3P1S - chains A and P; structure by X-ray diffraction, 1.65 A resolution.

# Chain A
Protein: 14-3-3 protein sigma
Organism: Homo sapiens
Reference sequence: P31947 (1433S_HUMAN); numbering as in UniProt (aligned over 1-231)
Amino-acid sequence (236 residues; row label = number of the first residue in the row; numbers below 1 keep their minus sign (Gly-4 is residue -4)):
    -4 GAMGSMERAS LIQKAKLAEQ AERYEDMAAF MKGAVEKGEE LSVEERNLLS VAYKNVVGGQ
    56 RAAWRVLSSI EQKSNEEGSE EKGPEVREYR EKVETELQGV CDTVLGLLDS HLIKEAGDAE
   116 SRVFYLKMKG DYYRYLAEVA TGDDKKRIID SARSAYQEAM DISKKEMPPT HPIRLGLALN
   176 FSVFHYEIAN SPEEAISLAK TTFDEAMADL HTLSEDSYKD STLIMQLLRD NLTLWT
Construct notes: expression tag (-4 to 0); engineered mutation Val38 (Cys in P31947), His166 (Asn in P31947)
Bound ions: Mg2+ site 1 near Glu2 (its only coordinating residue here); Mg2+ site 2 near Glu161 (its only coordinating residue here)
Ligand contacts: fusicoccin (FSC): Glu14, Asn42, Leu43, Ser45, Val46, Lys49, Phe119, Lys122, Met123, Pro167, Ile168, Gly171, Asp215, Leu218, Ile219
Swiss-Prot annotation at these positions:
  - site (Interaction with phosphoserine on interacting protein): Arg56, Arg129
  - modified residue (Phosphoserine): Ser5, Ser74

# Chain P
Protein: 6-mer peptide from Potassium channel subfamily K member 9
Reference sequence: Q9NPC2 (KCNK9_HUMAN); residues 369-374 here = UniProt positions 369-374
Amino-acid sequence (6 residues; row label = number of the first residue in the row):
   369 KRRKSV
Modified residues: Ser373 (phosphoserine; SEP)
What the authors report for this chain:
  - post-translational modification sites: Ser373 (citing earlier work)

# Interface between chain A and chain P
Residue-residue contacts (27; chain A residue first):
  Lys49(A) with Ser373(P); Val374(P)
  Arg56(A) with Arg370(P); Arg371(P); Ser373(P)
  Arg60(A) with Arg370(P)
  Lys122(A) with Val374(P), hydrogen bond (side chain-backbone)
  Arg129(A) with Arg371(P); Ser373(P)
  Tyr130(A) with Ser373(P)
  Glu133(A) with Arg371(P), salt bridge
  Gly171(A) with Val374(P)
  Leu174(A) with Lys372(P); Ser373(P); Val374(P), hydrophobic
  Asn175(A) with Ser373(P); Val374(P), hydrogen bond (side chain-backbone)
  Val178(A) with Arg371(P); Lys372(P)
  Glu182(A) with Arg371(P), salt bridge
  Leu222(A) with Lys372(P)
  Asp225(A) with Lys372(P), salt bridge
  Asn226(A) with Arg371(P); Lys372(P), hydrogen bond (side chain-backbone)
  Leu229(A) with Arg370(P); Arg371(P)
  Trp230(A) with Arg371(P)
Interface residues without a listed pair, chain A (19 interface residues in all): Asp126, Ile219
Interface residues without a listed pair, chain P (6 interface residues in all): Lys369

# Overview
The interface between chain A and chain P involves 19 residues on one side and 6 on the other; the contacts
include 3 hydrogen bonds and 3 salt bridges. Polar contacts include Glu133(A)-Arg371(P), Glu182(A)-Arg371(P)
and Asp225(A)-Lys372(P). Bound to chain A: fusicoccin. From the paper: a modification site at Ser373(P).
Here chain A is 14-3-3 protein sigma (Homo sapiens) and chain P is a 6-mer peptide from Potassium channel
subfamily K member 9. Entry 3P1S (Crystal structure of human 14-3-3 sigma C38N/N166H in complex with TASK-3
peptide and stabilizer fusicoccin A) was determined by X-ray diffraction together with 3P1N, 3P1O, 3P1P, 3P1Q,
3P1R, 3SMK and 8 further entries from the same study.
